Entry 2CZV (X-ray diffraction, 2.00 A resolution); this record covers chains B and C of the 4 polymer chains in the assembly.

Chain B:
Protein: Ribonuclease P protein component 3
Organism: Pyrococcus horikoshii
Notes: EC 3.1.26.5
UniProt: O59543 (RNP3_PYRHO); residue numbers follow UniProt; this construct covers 1-212
Sequence (212 residues; numbered 1 to 212; the number before each row is that of its first residue):
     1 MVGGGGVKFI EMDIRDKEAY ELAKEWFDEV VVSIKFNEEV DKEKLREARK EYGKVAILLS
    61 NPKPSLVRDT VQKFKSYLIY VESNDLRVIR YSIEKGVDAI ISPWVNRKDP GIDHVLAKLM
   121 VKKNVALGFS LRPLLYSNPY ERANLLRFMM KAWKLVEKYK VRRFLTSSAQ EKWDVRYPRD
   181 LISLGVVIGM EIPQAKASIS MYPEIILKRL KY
Not modelled in the structure: 1-5, 212
Curated features (UniProtKB/Swiss-Prot):
  - mutagenesis: Lys-42 (K42A: Fully reconstitutes RNase P activity), Arg-68 (R68A: 75% reconstituted RNase P activity), Arg-87 (R87A: Fully reconstitutes RNase P activity), Arg-90 (R90A: 45% reconstituted RNase P activity), Asp-98 (D98A: 80% reconstituted RNase P activity), Arg-107 (R107A: 45% reconstituted RNase P activity), His-114 (H114A: 75% reconstituted RNase P activity), Lys-123 (K123A: 45% reconstituted RNase P activity), Lys-158 (K158A: 75% reconstituted RNase P activity), Arg-176 (R176A: 45% reconstituted RNase P activity), Asp-180 (D180A: 50% reconstituted RNase P activity), Lys-196 (K196A: 45% reconstituted RNase P activity)

Chain C:
Protein: Ribonuclease P protein component 2
Organism: Pyrococcus horikoshii
Notes: EC 3.1.26.5
UniProt: O59150 (RNP2_PYRHO); residues 1-120 here = UniProt positions 1-120
Sequence (120 residues; numbered 1 to 120; the number before each row is that of its first residue):
     1 MMRKLKTLPP TLRDKNRYIA FEIISDGDFT KDEVKELIWK SSLEVLGETG TAIVKPWLIK
    61 FDPNTKTGIV RSDREYVEYL RFALMLVSEF NGKRLIIRTL GVSGTIKRLK RKFLAKYGWK
Not modelled in the structure: 1-2
Differences from the reference sequence: engineered mutation Ser-72 (Cys in O59150)
Curated features (UniProtKB/Swiss-Prot):
  - mutagenesis: Leu-43 to Glu-48 (Forms heterodimer with Rnp3, but not heterotetramer. Does not reconstitute RNase P activity)

How chain B and chain C interact:
Residue-residue contacts (38; chain B residue first):
  Leu-86(B) with Arg-3(C); Lys-4(C); Leu-5(C)
  Asp-109(B) with Leu-5(C)
  Gly-111(B) with Leu-5(C)
  Ile-112(B) with Leu-5(C)
  Asp-113(B) with Leu-5(C); Lys-6(C), hydrogen bond (side chain-backbone)
  His-114(B) with Lys-6(C); Thr-7(C); Leu-8(C); Pro-9(C)
  Val-115(B) with Lys-6(C)
  Pro-139(B) with Leu-43(C); Glu-48(C)
  Tyr-140(B) with Lys-35(C); Trp-39(C), hydrophobic
  Arg-142(B) with Glu-48(C), salt bridge
  Ala-143(B) with Glu-48(C); Thr-51(C); Ala-52(C)
  Asn-144(B) with Trp-39(C)
  Leu-146(B) with Ala-52(C), hydrophobic
  Arg-147(B) with Asp-14(C), salt bridge; Ala-52(C); Lys-55(C); Arg-71(C)
  Met-150(B) with Ala-52(C), hydrophobic; Ile-53(C), hydrophobic
  Lys-151(B) with Leu-8(C); Leu-12(C), hydrogen bond (side chain-backbone); Arg-13(C); Asp-14(C), salt bridge
  Leu-155(B) with Leu-8(C), hydrophobic; Leu-12(C), hydrophobic
  Lys-158(B) with Leu-12(C)
  Tyr-159(B) with Pro-9(C); Leu-12(C)
Also at the interface, not in a pair above, chain B (23 interface residues in all): Pro-110, Leu-116, Lys-154, Val-187
Also at the interface, not in a pair above, chain C (21 interface residues in all): Thr-49, Trp-57

Summary:
Chain B and chain C form an interface of 23 and 21 residues respectively; the contacts include 2 hydrogen
bonds and 3 salt bridges. Among the polar pairs are Arg-142(B)/Glu-48(C), Arg-147(B)/Asp-14(C) and
Lys-151(B)/Asp-14(C).
Chain B is Ribonuclease P protein component 3 and chain C is Ribonuclease P protein component 2, both from
Pyrococcus horikoshii; the structure, Crystal structure of archeal RNase P protein ph1481p in complex with
ph1877p, was determined by X-ray diffraction.
